PDB entry 3HF9 | X-ray diffraction, 2.88 A resolution | chains C and R of the 28 polymer chains in the assembly

Chain C (and R):
Molecule: Proteasome (Beta subunit) PrcB
Organism: Mycobacterium tuberculosis
Notes: EC 3.4.25.1; chain R of this document is another copy of the same molecule, construct and numbering; everything in this record applies to it too
UniProtKB: O33245 (O33245_MYCTU); residues 2-234 here correspond to UniProt positions 59-291 (UniProt number = residue number + 57)
Amino-acid sequence (240 residues; row label = number of the first residue in the row):
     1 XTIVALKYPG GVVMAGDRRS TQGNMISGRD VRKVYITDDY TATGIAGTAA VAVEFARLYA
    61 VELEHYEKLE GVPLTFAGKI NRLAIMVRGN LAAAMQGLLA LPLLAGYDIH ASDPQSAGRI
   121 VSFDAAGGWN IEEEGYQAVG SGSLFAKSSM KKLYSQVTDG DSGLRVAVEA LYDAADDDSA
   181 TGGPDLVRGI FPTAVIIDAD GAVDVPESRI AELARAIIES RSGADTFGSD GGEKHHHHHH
Not modelled in the structure: 94-98, 223-240
Modified positions: OZT ((4S,5R)-5-methyl-2-oxo-1,3-oxazolidine-4-carboxylic acid) at position 1
Construct notes: insertion (1); expression tag (235-240)
From the paper describing this entry:
  - conformationally variable residues (helix shift, loop rearrangement, order/disorder transition): A46 to T48, A49 to F55, M95 to G97
  - contacts within the chain: S20-A49 (water-mediated contact)

Interface between chain C and chain R:
Pairs across the interface (20; chain C residue first):
  L144(C) with F145(R), hydrophobic
  F145(C) with L144(R), hydrophobic; S148(R)
  S148(C) with F145(R); S148(R)
  S149(C) with K152(R)
  K151(C) with D173(R), salt bridge; D176(R), salt bridge; D177(R), salt bridge; R221(R)
  K152(C) with S149(R); K152(R); L153(R); D173(R), salt bridge; R221(R)
  D173(C) with K151(R), salt bridge; K152(R), salt bridge
  D176(C) with K151(R), salt bridge
  D177(C) with K151(R), salt bridge
  R221(C) with K152(R)
Interface residues without a listed pair, chain C (11 interface residues in all): L153

Overview:
The chain C/chain R interface involves 11 residues from each chain, with 8 salt bridges. Among the polar pairs
are K151(C)-D173(R), K151(C)-D176(R) and K151(C)-D177(R). The paper reports conformational variability at
A46(C), A49(C) and M95(C); contacts within the chain involving A49(C) and S20(C).
Both chains are Proteasome (Beta subunit) PrcB (Mycobacterium tuberculosis). Entry 3HF9 (Crystal Structure of
Mycobacterium Tuberculosis Proteasome open-gate mutant modified by inhibitor GL1) was determined by X-ray
diffraction together with 3H6F, 3H6I and 3HFA from the same study.
